Entry 1YUL (X-ray diffraction, 2.00 A resolution); this record covers chain A.

Chain A:
Name: Probable nicotinate-nucleotide adenylyltransferase
Organism: Pseudomonas aeruginosa
Notes: EC 2.7.7.18
UniProt: Q9HX21 (NADD_PSEAE); numbering as in UniProt (aligned over 1-214)
Sequence (242 residues; row label = number of the first residue in the row; numbers below 1 keep their minus sign (Met-19 is residue -19)):
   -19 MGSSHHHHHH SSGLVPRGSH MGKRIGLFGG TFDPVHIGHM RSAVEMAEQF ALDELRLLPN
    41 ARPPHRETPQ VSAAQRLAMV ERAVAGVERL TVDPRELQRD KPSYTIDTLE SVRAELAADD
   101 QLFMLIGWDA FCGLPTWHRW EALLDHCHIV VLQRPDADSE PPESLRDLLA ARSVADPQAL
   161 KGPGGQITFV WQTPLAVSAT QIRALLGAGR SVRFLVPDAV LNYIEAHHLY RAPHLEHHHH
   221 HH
Disordered / not traced: -19 to 1, 212-222
Sequence notes: expression tag (-19 to 0, 215-222); modified residue (20, 26, 59, 104)
Modified residues: Mse20, Mse26, Mse59, Mse104 (selenomethionine; parent Met)

In short:
Chain A is Probable nicotinate-nucleotide adenylyltransferase (Pseudomonas aeruginosa); the structure, Crystal
Structure of Nicotinic Acid Mononucleotide Adenylyltransferase from Pseudomonas aeruginosa, was determined by
X-ray diffraction together with 1YUM and 1YUN from the same study.
